PDB entry 6PEP | electron microscopy, 3.80 A resolution | chains 2 and 3 of the 69 polymer chains in the assembly

# Chain 2 (and 3)
Molecule: Surface presentation of antigens protein SpaP
From: Salmonella typhimurium (strain LT2 / SGSC1412 / ATCC 700720)
Notes: chain 3 of this document is another copy of the same molecule, construct and numbering; everything in this record applies to it too
UniProt: P40700 (SPAP_SALTY); residues 1-224 here = UniProt positions 1-224
Sequence (224 residues; each row starts with the number of its first residue):
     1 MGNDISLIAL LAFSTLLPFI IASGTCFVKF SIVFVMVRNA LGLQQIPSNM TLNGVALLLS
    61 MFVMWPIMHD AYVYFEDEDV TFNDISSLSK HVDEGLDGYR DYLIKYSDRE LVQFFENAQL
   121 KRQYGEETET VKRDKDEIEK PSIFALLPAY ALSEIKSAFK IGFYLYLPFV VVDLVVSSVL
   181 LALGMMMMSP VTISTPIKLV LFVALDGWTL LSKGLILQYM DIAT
Unresolved in the structure: 1-2, 119-139, 221-224 (chain 3: 1-2, 119-134, 223-224)

# How chain 2 and chain 3 interact
Residue-residue contacts - 42 pairs, chain 2 then chain 3:
  Phe19(2) with Met50(3), hydrophobic
  Ala22(2) with Met50(3), hydrophobic; Thr51(3), hydrogen bond (backbone-side chain)
  Val28(2) with Thr51(3)
  Ser31(2) with Ile46(3)
  Ile32(2) with Ile46(3), hydrophobic; Pro47(3), hydrophobic
  Val35(2) with Gln45(3); Ile46(3), hydrophobic
  Arg38(2) with Gln45(3)
  Leu111(2) with Thr209(3); Lys213(3)
  Phe114(2) with Lys213(3); Ile216(3), hydrophobic; Leu217(3), hydrophobic
  Phe115(2) with Leu59(3), hydrophobic
  Asn117(2) with Ile222(3)
  Phe144(2) with Phe62(3)
  Pro148(2) with Phe62(3), hydrophobic
  Leu152(2) with Trp208(3), hydrophobic; Ser212(3)
  Ile155(2) with Trp208(3)
  Lys156(2) with Asp206(3)
  Phe159(2) with Leu199(3); Val203(3), hydrophobic; Trp208(3)
  Phe163(2) with Pro196(3); Leu199(3), hydrophobic; Val200(3), hydrophobic
  Tyr166(2) with Pro196(3), hydrophobic; Leu199(3), hydrophobic
  Val170(2) with Pro196(3), hydrophobic
  Asp173(2) with Met188(3); Thr192(3)
  Leu174(2) with Ile193(3), hydrophobic
  Leu181(2) with Gly184(3); Met185(3)
  Met186(2) with Met187(3)
  Met187(2) with Met187(3), hydrophobic
  Met188(2) with Met187(3)
  Pro190(2) with Met187(3)
  Lys198(2) with Thr192(3)
Other interface residues (no listed pair), chain 2 (34 interface residues in all): Pro18, Ser23, Met36, Leu147, Ser177, Ser178
Other interface residues (no listed pair), chain 3 (28 interface residues in all): Val55, Leu58, Thr195

# Summary
34 residues of chain 2 and 28 residues of chain 3 are in contact; the contacts include 1 hydrogen bond. Its
one hydrogen-bonded contact is Ala22(2)-Thr51(3).
Chain 2 and chain 3 are both Surface presentation of antigens protein SpaP (Salmonella typhimurium (strain LT2
/ SGSC1412 / ATCC 700720)); the structure, Focussed refinement of InvGN0N1:SpaPQR:PrgIJ from the Salmonella
SPI-1 injectisome needle complex, was determined by electron microscopy together with 6PEE, 6PEM, 6Q14, 6Q15
and 6Q16 from the same study.
